Entry 5JDI (X-ray diffraction, 1.38 A resolution); this record covers chains C and D of the 4 polymer chains in the assembly.

Chain C:
Protein: Pteridine reductase
Source organism: Trypanosoma brucei brucei
UniProt: O76290 (O76290_TRYBB); residue numbers follow UniProt; this construct covers 1-268
Amino-acid sequence (288 residues; numbered -19 to 268; the number before each row is that of its first residue; numbers below 1 keep their minus sign (Met-19 is residue -19)):
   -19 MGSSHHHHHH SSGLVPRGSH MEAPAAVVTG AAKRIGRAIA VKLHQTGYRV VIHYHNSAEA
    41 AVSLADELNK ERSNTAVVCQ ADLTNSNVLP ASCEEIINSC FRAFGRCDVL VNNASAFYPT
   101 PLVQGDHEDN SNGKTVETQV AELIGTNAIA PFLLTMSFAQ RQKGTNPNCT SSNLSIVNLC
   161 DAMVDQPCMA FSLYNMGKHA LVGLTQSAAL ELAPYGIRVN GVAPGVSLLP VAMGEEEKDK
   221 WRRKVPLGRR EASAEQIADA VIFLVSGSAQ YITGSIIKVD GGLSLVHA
Not modelled in the structure: -19 to 2, 105-113, 143-152, 208-214
Construct notes: initiating methionine (-19); expression tag (-18 to 0)
Modified positions: Cys168 (S-oxy cysteine; CSX)
Residues lining bound ligands: NADP (NAP; NADP nicotinamide-adenine-dinucleotide phosphate): Gly10, Arg14, Ile15, Gly16, His33, Tyr34, His35, Asn36, Ser37, Ala61, Asp62, Leu63, Thr64, Asn93, Ala94, Ser95, Ala96, Thr126, Asn127, Leu159, Cys160, Asp161, Tyr174, Lys178, Pro204, Gly205, Val206, Ser207

Chain D:
Protein: Pteridine reductase
Source organism: Trypanosoma brucei brucei
UniProt: O76290 (O76290_TRYBB); residue numbers follow UniProt; this construct covers 1-268
Amino-acid sequence (288 residues; each row starts with the number of its first residue; numbers below 1 keep their minus sign (Met-19 is residue -19)):
   -19 MGSSHHHHHH SSGLVPRGSH MEAPAAVVTG AAKRIGRAIA VKLHQTGYRV VIHYHNSAEA
    41 AVSLADELNK ERSNTAVVCQ ADLTNSNVLP ASCEEIINSC FRAFGRCDVL VNNASAFYPT
   101 PLVQGDHEDN SNGKTVETQV AELIGTNAIA PFLLTMSFAQ RQKGTNPNCT SSNLSIVNLC
   161 DAMVDQPCMA FSLYNMGKHA LVGLTQSAAL ELAPYGIRVN GVAPGVSLLP VAMGEEEKDK
   221 WRRKVPLGRR EASAEQIADA VIFLVSGSAQ YITGSIIKVD GGLSLVHA
Not modelled in the structure: -19 to 1, 105-113, 143-152
Construct notes: initiating methionine (-19); expression tag (-18 to 0)
Residues lining bound ligands:
  - cofactor (6JO; 3,6-dihydroxy-2-(3-hydroxyphenyl)-4H-1-benzopyran-4-one): Arg14, Ser95, Phe97, Asp161, Met163, Tyr174, Gly205, Val206, Ser207, Leu208, Leu209, Pro210, Trp221
  - NADP (NAP; NADP nicotinamide-adenine-dinucleotide phosphate): Gly10, Arg14, Ile15, Gly16, His33, Tyr34, His35, Asn36, Ser37, Ala61, Asp62, Leu63, Thr64, Asn93, Ala94, Ser95, Ala96, Thr126, Asn127, Leu159, Cys160, Asp161, Tyr174, Lys178, Pro204, Gly205, Val206, Ser207, Leu208
What the authors report for this chain:
  - binding site for cofactor: Arg14, Ser95, Phe97, Asp161, Gly205, Val206, Leu208, Leu209, Trp221

Chain C / chain D interface:
Residue-residue contacts - 55 pairs, chain C then chain D:
  Gln186(C) - Leu265(D)
  Leu190(C) - Val266(D)  hydrophobic
  Ala193(C) - Pro226(D)
  Ala193(C) - Leu227(D)
  Arg198(C) - Leu227(D)
  Val206(C) - Tyr251(D)
  Val225(C) - Tyr251(D)
  Pro226(C) - Leu190(D)  hydrophobic
  Pro226(C) - Ala193(D)
  Leu227(C) - Ala193(D)  hydrophobic
  Leu227(C) - Arg198(D)
  Leu227(C) - Gln250(D)
  Leu227(C) - Thr253(D)
  Arg230(C) - Gln250(D)  hydrogen bond
  Arg230(C) - Tyr251(D)
  Ala232(C) - Tyr251(D)
  Gln236(C) - Tyr251(D)
  Asp239(C) - Ser248(D)
  Phe243(C) - Phe243(D)  hydrophobic
  Ser248(C) - Asp239(D)
  Gln250(C) - Leu227(D)
  Tyr251(C) - Val206(D)  hydrogen bond (side chain-backbone)
  Tyr251(C) - Val225(D)
  Tyr251(C) - Leu227(D)
  Tyr251(C) - Arg230(D)  hydrogen bond (side chain-backbone)
  Tyr251(C) - Glu231(D)
  Tyr251(C) - Ala232(D)  hydrogen bond (side chain-backbone)
  Tyr251(C) - Gln236(D)
  Tyr251(C) - Val259(D)
  Tyr251(C) - Asp260(D)
  Tyr251(C) - Gly261(D)  hydrogen bond (backbone-backbone)
  Ile252(C) - Lys258(D)
  Thr253(C) - Leu227(D)
  Thr253(C) - Asp260(D)
  Thr253(C) - Gly261(D)
  Thr253(C) - Gly262(D)
  Gly254(C) - Lys258(D)  hydrogen bond (backbone-side chain)
  Gly254(C) - Leu265(D)
  Ser255(C) - Lys258(D)  hydrogen bond (side chain-backbone)
  Ile257(C) - Ile252(D)  hydrophobic
  Ile257(C) - Ile257(D)  hydrophobic
  Lys258(C) - Ile252(D)
  Lys258(C) - Gly254(D)  hydrogen bond (side chain-backbone)
  Lys258(C) - Ser255(D)  hydrogen bond (backbone-side chain)
  Val259(C) - Tyr251(D)
  Val259(C) - Ile252(D)  hydrophobic
  Asp260(C) - Tyr251(D)
  Gly261(C) - Tyr251(D)  hydrogen bond (backbone-backbone)
  Gly261(C) - Thr253(D)
  Gly262(C) - Thr253(D)
  Leu265(C) - Gln186(D)
  Leu265(C) - Ala189(D)  hydrophobic
  Leu265(C) - Leu190(D)  hydrophobic
  Leu265(C) - Gly254(D)
  Val266(C) - Leu190(D)  hydrophobic
Interface residues without a listed pair, chain C (33 interface residues in all): Ala189, Pro194, Glu231, Ala240, Gly247
Interface residues without a listed pair, chain D (33 interface residues in all): Pro194, Ala240, Gly247

Overview:
The chain C/chain D interface involves 33 residues from each chain, with 10 hydrogen bonds. Polar contacts
include Arg230(C)-Gln250(D), Tyr251(C)-Val206(D) and Tyr251(C)-Arg230(D). Chain C binds NADP. Ligands of chain
D: NADP and cofactor. From the paper: a binding site for cofactor at Arg14(D), Ser95(D) and Phe97(D) among
others.
Chain C is Pteridine reductase and chain D is Pteridine reductase, both from Trypanosoma brucei brucei; the
structure, Trypanosoma brucei PTR1 in complex with cofactor and inhibitor NMT-H024 (compound 2), was
determined by X-ray diffraction together with 5JCJ, 5JCX and 5JDC from the same study.
